PDB entry 2E75 | X-ray diffraction, 3.55 A resolution | chains E and F of the 8 polymer chains in the assembly

# Chain E
Name: Cytochrome b6-f complex subunit 6
Organism: Mastigocladus laminosus
UniProtKB: P83795 (PETL_MASLA); residues 1-32 here = UniProt positions 1-32
Sequence (32 residues; each row starts with the number of its first residue):
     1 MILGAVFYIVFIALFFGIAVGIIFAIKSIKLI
Ligand contacts: dioleoyl-phosphatidylcholine (OPC; (7R,17E)-4-hydroxy-N,N,N,7-tetramethyl-7-[(8E)-octadec-8-enoyloxy]-10-oxo-3,5,9-trioxa-4-phosphaheptacos-17-en-1-aminium 4-oxide): Gly4, Ala5, Tyr8, Ile9

# Chain F
Name: Cytochrome b6-f complex subunit 7
Organism: Mastigocladus laminosus
UniProtKB: P83796 (PETM_MASLA); residue numbers follow UniProt; this construct covers 1-35
Sequence (35 residues; row label = number of the first residue in the row):
     1 MTEEMLYAALLSFGLIFVGWGLGVLLLKIQGAEKE
Disordered / not traced: 33-35
Ligand contacts:
  - beta-carotene (BCR): Ile16, Phe17, Trp20
  - dioleoyl-phosphatidylcholine (OPC; (7R,17E)-4-hydroxy-N,N,N,7-tetramethyl-7-[(8E)-octadec-8-enoyloxy]-10-oxo-3,5,9-trioxa-4-phosphaheptacos-17-en-1-aminium 4-oxide): Glu4, Tyr7, Ala8, Leu11, Ser12, Gly14, Val18

# Chain E / chain F interface
Contacting residue pairs (11; chain E residue first):
  Met1(E) - Tyr7(F)
  Tyr8(E) - Leu15(F)
  Tyr8(E) - Val18(F)
  Ile12(E) - Val18(F)  hydrophobic
  Ile12(E) - Leu22(F)  hydrophobic
  Phe16(E) - Leu22(F)  hydrophobic
  Phe16(E) - Leu25(F)  hydrophobic
  Phe16(E) - Leu26(F)  hydrophobic
  Ile23(E) - Gln30(F)
  Phe24(E) - Ile29(F)  hydrophobic
  Lys27(E) - Gln30(F)  hydrogen bond (side chain-backbone)
Also at the interface, not in a pair above, chain E (9 interface residues in all): Ala19, Val20

# Overview
The interface between chain E and chain F involves 9 residues on one side and 8 on the other, with 1 hydrogen
bond. Its one hydrogen-bonded contact is Lys27(E)-Gln30(F). Dioleoyl-phosphatidylcholine is bound between
chain E and chain F. Bound to chain F: beta-carotene.
Chain E is Cytochrome b6-f complex subunit 6 and chain F is Cytochrome b6-f complex subunit 7, both from
Mastigocladus laminosus; the structure, Crystal Structure of the Cytochrome b6f Complex with
2-nonyl-4-hydroxyquinoline N-oxide (NQNO) from M.laminosus, was determined by X-ray diffraction, deposited
together with 2E74 and 2E76.
